Entry 7PIQ (electron microscopy, 9.70 A resolution (very low resolution: no residue pairs are listed; an interface is given only as per-side residue counts)); this record covers chains b and 3 of the 54 polymer chains in the assembly.

[Chain b]
Name: 50S ribosomal protein L3
From: Mycoplasma pneumoniae M129
UniProtKB: P75580 (RL3_MYCPN); residue numbers follow UniProt; this construct covers 1-287
Chain sequence (287 residues; each row starts with the number of its first residue):
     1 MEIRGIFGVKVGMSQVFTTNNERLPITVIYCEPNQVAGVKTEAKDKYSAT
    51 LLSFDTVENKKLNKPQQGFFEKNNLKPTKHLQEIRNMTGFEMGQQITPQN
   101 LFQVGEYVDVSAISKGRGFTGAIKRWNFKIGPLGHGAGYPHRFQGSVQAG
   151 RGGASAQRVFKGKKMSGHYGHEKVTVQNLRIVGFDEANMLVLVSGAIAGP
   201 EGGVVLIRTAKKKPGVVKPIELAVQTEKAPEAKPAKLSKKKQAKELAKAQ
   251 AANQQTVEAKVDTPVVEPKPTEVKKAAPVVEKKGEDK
Unresolved in the structure: 230-287

[Chain 3]
Molecule: 23S ribosomal RNA
From: Mycoplasma pneumoniae M129
Sequence (2907 nucleotides; numbered 1 to 2907; the number before each row is that of its first residue):
     1 UACAAUAAGUUACUAAGGGCUUAUGGUGGAUGCCUUGGCACUAAUAGGCG
    51 AUGAAGGACGUGUUAACCUGCGAUAAGCUUCGGGUAGGUGGUAAGAACCU
   101 CAGAUCCGGAGAUUUCCGAAUGGAGCAAUCCGGUAGUUGGAAACAGCUAU
   151 CAUUAAUUGAUGAAUAAAUAGUCAAUUAAAGCAAUACGUGGUGAAGUGAA
   201 ACAUCUCAGUAGCCACAGGAAAAGAAAACGAAUGUGAUUCCGUGUGUAGU
   251 GGCGAGCGAAAGCGGAACAGGCCAAACUUAUCAUUAGAUAGGGGUUGUAG
   301 GGCUUGCAAUGUGGACUUGAAAACGAUAGAAGAAGCUGUUGGAAAGCAGC
   351 GCGCAAAAGGGUGAUAGCCCCGUAUUUGAAAUUGUUUUCAUACCUAGCGA
   401 GAUCCCUGAGUAGCUCGGAAAACGUUAUUUUGAGUGAAUCUGCCCAGACC
   451 AUUGGGUAAGCCUAAAUACUAAUUAGUGACCGAUAGCGAAACAGUACCGU
   501 GAGGGAAAGGUGAAAAGAACCCAGAGAUGGGAGUGAAAUAGAUUCUGAAA
   551 CCAUAUGCCUACAACGUGUCAGAGCACAUUAAUGUGUGAUGGCGUGCGUU
   601 UUGAAGUAUGAGCCGGCGAGUUAUGAUAGCAAGCGUUAGUUAACCAGGAG
   651 AUGGGGAGCUGUAGCGAAAGCGAGUUUUAAAAGAGCGUUUGUUUGUUAUU
   701 AUAGACCCGAAACGGGUUGAGCUAGUCAUGAGCAGGUUGAAGGUUGAGUA
   751 ACAUCAACUGGAGGACCGAACCGACUCUCGUUGAAACGAUAGCGGAUGAC
   801 UUGUGAUUAGGGGUGAAAUUCCAAUCGAAAUCCGUGAUAGCUGGUUCUCG
   851 UCGAAAUAGCUUUAAGGCUAGCGUGAGAUCACAAAUAAGUGGAGGUAAAG
   901 CUACUGAAUGUAUGAUGGCGCCACCUAGGCGUACUGAAUACAAUUAAACU
   951 CUGAAUGCCAUUUAUUUUAUUCUCGCAGUCAGACAGUGGGGGAUAAGCUU
  1001 CAUUGUCAAGAGGGGAAGAGCCCAGAUCAUUAAAUAAGGUCCCCAAAAUA
  1051 UACUAAGUGGAAAAGGAUGUGAAAGUGCUAAAACAGCAAGGAUGUUGGCU
  1101 UAGAAGCAGCCAUCGUUUAAAGAGUGCGUAACAGCUCACUUGUCGAGUGU
  1151 UUUUGCGCCGAAGAUGUAACGGGGCUAAGUAUAUUACCGAAUUUAUGGAU
  1201 AAGAUUUAUAUCUUGUGGUAGACGAGCGUUGUAUUGGAGUUGAAGUCAAA
  1251 GCGUGAGCAUUGGUGGAUCCAAUACAAGUGAGAAUGCCGGCAUGAGUAAC
  1301 GCUUGGGAGUGAGAAUCUCCCAAACCGAUUGACUAAGGUUUCCUGGACCA
  1351 GGGUCGUCCUUCCAGGGUUAGUCUGGACCUAAGCUGAGGCUGAAAAGCGU
  1401 AGGCGAUGGACAACAGGUUAAUAUUCCUGUACUUACAGUUAGACUGAUGG
  1451 AGUGACAAAGAAGGUUUUCCACCCCCAUAAUUGGAUUUGGGGAUAAAUCA
  1501 UAAGGUGGUACAAUAGGCAAAUCCGUUGUGCAUAACAUUGAGUGAUGAUG
  1551 UCGAGUGAAUGAGUGAUCAAGUAGCGAAGGUGGUAUUAAUCAUGCUUUCA
  1601 AGAAAAGCUUCUAGGGUUAAUCUAGCUGUAACCAGUACCGAGAACGAACA
  1651 CACGUAGUCAAGGAGAGGAUCCUAAGGUUAGCGAGUGAACUAUAGCCAAG
  1701 GAACUCUGCAAAUUAACCCCGUAAGUUAGCGAGAAGGGGUGCUUAUGUAA
  1751 AAGUAAGCCGCAGUGAAGAACGAGGGGGGACUGUUUAACUAAAACACAAC
  1801 UCUAUGCCAAACCGUAAGGUGAUGUAUAUGGGGUGACACCUGCCCAGUGC
  1851 UGGAAGGUUAAAGAAGGAGGUUAGCGCAAGCGAAGCUUUUAACUGAAGCC
  1901 CCAGUGAACGGCGGCCGUAACUAUAACGGUCCUAAGGUAGCGAAAUUCCU
  1951 AGUCGGGUAAAUUCCGUCCCGCUUGAAUGGUGUAACCAUCUCUUGACUGU
  2001 CUCGGCUAUAGACUCGGUGAAAUCCAGGUACGGGUGAAGACACCCGUUAG
  2051 GCGCAACGGGACGGAAAGACCCCGUGAAGCUUUACUGUAGCUUAAUAUUG
  2101 AUCAGGACAUUAUCAUGUAGAGAAUAGGUAGGAGCAAUCGAUGCAAGUUC
  2151 GCUAGGACUUGUUGAUGCGAAAGGUGGAAUACUACCCUUGGUUGUGUGCU
  2201 GUUCUAAUUGGUAACUGUUAUCCAGUUUCAAGACAGUGUUAGGUGGGCAG
  2251 UUUGACUGGGGCGGUCGCCUCCUAAAAGGUAACGGAGGCGUACAAAGGUA
  2301 CCUUCAGUACGGUUGGAAAUCGUAUGUAGAGUGUAAUGGUGUAAGGGUGC
  2351 UUGACUGUGAGACAUACAGGUCGAACAGGUGAGAAAUCAGGUCAUAGUGA
  2401 UCCGGUGGUCCAGUAUGGAAUGGCCAUCGCUCAACGGAUAAAAGCUACUC
  2451 CGGGGAUAACAGGCUGAUACUGCCCAAGAGUUCAUAUCGACGGCAGUGUU
  2501 UGGCACCUCGAUGUCGACUCAUCUCAUCCUCGAGCUGAAGCAGGUUCGAA
  2551 GGGUUCGGCUGUUCGCCGAUUAAAGAGAUACGUGAGUUGGGUUCAAACCG
  2601 UCGUGAGACAGGUUGGUCCCUAUCUAUUGUGCCCGUAGGAAGAUUGAAGA
  2651 GUGUUGCUUCUAGUACGAGAGGACCGAAGCGAGGACACCUCUUAUGCUCC
  2701 AGUUGUAGCGCCAGCUGCACCGCUGGGUAGUAACGUGUCUAUUAGAUAAA
  2751 CGCUGAAAGCAUCUAAGUGUGAAACUAUCUCAAAGAUUAAUCUUCCCAUU
  2801 UCGCAAGAAAGUAAGAGCCGUCAAAGACGAUGACGUUGAUAGGUUACAGG
  2851 UGUAAGCAUAGUGAUAUGUUGAGCUGAGUAAUACUAAUUGCUCGAGGACU
  2901 UAUUGGA
Unresolved in the structure: 1-7, 923-927, 1560-1569, 2901-2907

[Interface between chain b and chain 3]
At this resolution (10 A) residue pairs are not listed: 93 residues of chain b and 88 of chain 3 lie at the interface.

[In short]
The interface between chain b and chain 3 involves 93 residues on one side and 88 on the other.
Here chain b is 50S ribosomal protein L3 and chain 3 is 23S ribosomal RNA, both from Mycoplasma pneumoniae
M129. Entry 7PIQ (70S ribosome with A- and P-site tRNAs in pseudouridimycin-treated Mycoplasma pneumoniae
cells) was determined by electron microscopy together with 7OOC, 7OOD, 7P6Z, 7PAH, 7PAI, 7PAJ and 23 further
entries from the same study.
